Entry 6HBJ (electron microscopy, 3.16 A resolution); this record covers chains A and B of the 3 polymer chains in the assembly.

[Chain A]
Protein: Viral protein 1
From: Echovirus E18
Notes: EC 3.4.22.29, 3.6.1.15, 3.4.22.28, 2.7.7.48
UniProtKB: Q8V635 (Q8V635_9ENTO); residues 1-287 here correspond to UniProt positions 569-855 (UniProt number = residue number + 568)
Sequence (287 residues; row label = number of the first residue in the row):
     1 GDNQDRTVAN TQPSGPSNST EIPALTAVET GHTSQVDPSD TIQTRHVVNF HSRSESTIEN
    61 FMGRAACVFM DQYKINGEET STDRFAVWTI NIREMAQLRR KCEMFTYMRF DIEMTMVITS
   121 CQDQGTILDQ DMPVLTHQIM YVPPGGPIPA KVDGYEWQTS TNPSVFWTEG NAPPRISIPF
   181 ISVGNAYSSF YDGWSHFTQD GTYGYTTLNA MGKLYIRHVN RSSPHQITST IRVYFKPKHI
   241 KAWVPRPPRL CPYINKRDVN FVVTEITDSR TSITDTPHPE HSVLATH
Unresolved in the structure: 1-51, 78-80, 122-132, 197-200, 275-287

[Chain B]
Protein: Viral protein 2
From: Echovirus E18
Notes: EC 3.4.22.29, 3.6.1.15, 3.4.22.28, 2.7.7.48
UniProtKB: Q8V635 (Q8V635_9ENTO); residues 1-260 here correspond to UniProt positions 70-329 (UniProt number = residue number + 69)
Sequence (260 residues; row label = number of the first residue in the row):
     1 SPSAEECGYS DRVRSMTLGN STITTQESAN VVVGYGEWPS YLSDREATAE DQPTQPDVAT
    61 CRFYTLESVQ WEKTSPGWWW KFPEALKNMG LFGQNMHYHY LGRAGYTIHV QCNASKFHQG
   121 CLLVVCVPEA EMGCADTDTT FPATELTTED TPHVFTSDSI TGKKVQAAVC NAGMGVGVGN
   181 LTIFPHQWIN LRTNNSATIV IPYINSVPMD NMFRHYNFTL MIIPFAPLNF TDGATAYVPI
   241 TVTIAPMYAE YNGLRLASTQ
Unresolved in the structure: 1-12, 26-27, 43-49, 259-260

[How chain A and chain B interact]
Pairs across the interface - 70 pairs, chain A then chain B:
  R93(A) - E131(B)  salt bridge
  T106(A) - E129(B)
  Y107(A) - E129(B)  hydrogen bond
  Y107(A) - I204(B)  hydrophobic
  Y107(A) - N205(B)
  Y107(A) - S206(B)
  N185(A) - S206(B)
  N185(A) - P208(B)
  A186(A) - S206(B)
  F190(A) - E129(B)
  F190(A) - E131(B)
  Y191(A) - E129(B)
  Y191(A) - E131(B)
  Y191(A) - R214(B)  hydrogen bond
  Y191(A) - H215(B)
  D192(A) - E129(B)  hydrogen bond (backbone-side chain)
  D192(A) - A130(B)
  D192(A) - H215(B)
  D192(A) - Y216(B)  hydrogen bond (backbone-backbone)
  G193(A) - R214(B)
  W194(A) - F141(B)
  W194(A) - A143(B)  hydrophobic
  W194(A) - R214(B)  hydrogen bond (backbone-backbone)
  W194(A) - Y216(B)
  H196(A) - R214(B)
  Y203(A) - E131(B)
  Y203(A) - M132(B)
  Y203(A) - F141(B)  hydrophobic
  Y203(A) - L146(B)  hydrophobic
  G204(A) - E131(B)
  V244(A) - Y35(B)
  V244(A) - P128(B)  hydrophobic
  V244(A) - I204(B)  hydrophobic
  P245(A) - Y35(B)
  P245(A) - I183(B)  hydrophobic
  P245(A) - F184(B)
  R246(A) - P128(B)  hydrogen bond (side chain-backbone)
  R246(A) - E129(B)  hydrogen bond (side chain-backbone)
  R246(A) - F184(B)
  P247(A) - V176(B)
  P247(A) - N180(B)
  P247(A) - I183(B)
  P247(A) - F184(B)
  P248(A) - V176(B)
  R249(A) - M174(B)
  R249(A) - G175(B)
  L250(A) - N171(B)
  L250(A) - G175(B)  hydrogen bond (backbone-backbone)
  L250(A) - V176(B)
  L250(A) - G177(B)
  C251(A) - N171(B)  hydrogen bond
  C251(A) - G175(B)  hydrogen bond (backbone-backbone)
  V259(A) - E131(B)
  V259(A) - M132(B)
  N260(A) - G133(B)
  N260(A) - C134(B)  hydrogen bond (side chain-backbone)
  N260(A) - T137(B)  hydrogen bond (side chain-backbone)
  F261(A) - T137(B)
  F261(A) - N171(B)
  F261(A) - G173(B)
  F261(A) - M174(B)
  F261(A) - G175(B)
  V263(A) - S159(B)
  V263(A) - Q166(B)
  V263(A) - A168(B)  hydrophobic
  V263(A) - C170(B)  hydrophobic
  V263(A) - N171(B)
  T264(A) - C170(B)
  T264(A) - N171(B)
  I266(A) - C170(B)
Other interface residues (no listed pair), chain A (31 interface residues in all): S188, S195, L208, I254

[Summary]
Chain A and chain B form an interface of 31 and 32 residues respectively; the contacts include 12 hydrogen
bonds and 1 salt bridge. Among the polar pairs are R93(A)-E131(B), Y107(A)-E129(B) and Y191(A)-R214(B).
Chain A is Viral protein 1 and chain B is Viral protein 2, both from Echovirus E18; the structure, Echovirus
18 empty particle, was determined by electron microscopy together with 6HBG, 6HBH, 6HBK, 6HBL and 6HHT from
the same study.
